PDB entry 1MEC | X-ray diffraction, 3.20 A resolution | chains 1 and 2 of the 4 polymer chains in the assembly

[Chain 1]
Protein: Mengo virus coat protein (subunit VP1)
Source organism: Mengo virus
UniProtKB: P12296 (POLG_ENMGO); residues 1-274 here correspond to UniProt positions 558-831 (UniProt number = residue number + 557)
Sequence (274 residues; each row starts with the number of its first residue):
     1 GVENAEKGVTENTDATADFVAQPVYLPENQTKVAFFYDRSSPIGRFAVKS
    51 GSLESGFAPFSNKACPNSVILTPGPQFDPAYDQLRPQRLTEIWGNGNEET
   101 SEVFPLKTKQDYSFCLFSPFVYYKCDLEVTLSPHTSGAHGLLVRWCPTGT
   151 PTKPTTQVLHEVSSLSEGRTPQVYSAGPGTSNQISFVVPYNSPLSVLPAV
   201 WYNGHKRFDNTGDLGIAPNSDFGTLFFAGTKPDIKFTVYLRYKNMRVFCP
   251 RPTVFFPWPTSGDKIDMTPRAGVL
Construct notes: conflict Arg45 (Ala602 in P12296)

[Chain 2]
Protein: Mengo virus coat protein (subunit VP2)
Source organism: Mengo virus
UniProtKB: P12296 (POLG_ENMGO); residues 1-256 here correspond to UniProt positions 71-326 (UniProt number = residue number + 70)
Sequence (256 residues; numbered 1 to 256; the number before each row is that of its first residue):
     1 DQNTEEMENLSDRVSQDTAGNTVTNTQSTVGRLVGYGTVHDGEHPASCAD
    51 TASEKILAVERYYTFKVNDWTSTQKPFEYIRIPLPHVLSGEDGGVFGATL
   101 RRHYLVKTGWRVQVQCNASQFHAGSLLVFMAPEYPTLDVFAMDNRWSKDN
   151 LPNGTRTQTNRKGPFAMDHQNFWQWTLYPHQFLNLRTNTTVDLEVPYVNI
   201 APTSSWTQHASWTLVIAVVAPLTYSTGASTSLDITASIQPVRPVFNGLRH
   251 EVLSRQ
Curated features (UniProtKB/Swiss-Prot):
  - binding site (RNA): Gln27

[Interface between chain 1 and chain 2]
Contacting residue pairs - 107 pairs, chain 1 then chain 2:
  Asn4(1) with Asp1(2), hydrogen bond (side chain-backbone); Gln2(2), hydrogen bond
  Ala5(1) with Phe182(2)
  Glu6(1) with Val30(2); Gln181(2); Phe182(2), hydrogen bond (backbone-backbone); Asn184(2); Thr187(2), hydrogen bond
  Lys7(1) with Val30(2); Leu33(2); Gln181(2)
  Gly8(1) with Leu33(2); His180(2)
  Val9(1) with Leu33(2), hydrophobic
  Pro75(1) with Met167(2), hydrophobic
  Thr90(1) with Ala166(2); Met167(2), hydrogen bond (backbone-backbone)
  Glu91(1) with Arg156(2); Thr157(2), hydrogen bond; Asn160(2); Phe165(2)
  Ile92(1) with Asn160(2); Gly163(2); Pro164(2); Phe165(2), hydrogen bond (backbone-backbone)
  Trp93(1) with Asn160(2)
  Gly94(1) with Asn160(2); Lys162(2)
  Gly96(1) with Lys162(2)
  Asn97(1) with Thr159(2); Arg161(2), hydrogen bond (backbone-side chain)
  Glu98(1) with Arg161(2); Lys162(2), hydrogen bond (backbone-side chain)
  Glu99(1) with Arg161(2); Lys162(2)
  Thr100(1) with Lys162(2)
  Ser101(1) with Lys162(2), hydrogen bond (backbone-side chain)
  Glu102(1) with Lys162(2)
  Val103(1) with Lys162(2); Pro164(2), hydrophobic
  Leu106(1) with Pro164(2), hydrophobic
  Tyr112(1) with Pro164(2); Phe165(2), hydrophobic
  Cys115(1) with Phe165(2), hydrophobic
  Leu116(1) with Phe165(2), hydrophobic
  Val121(1) with Pro132(2); Glu133(2)
  Tyr122(1) with Glu133(2), hydrogen bond; Val198(2), hydrophobic; Asn199(2); Ile200(2), hydrophobic
  Leu194(1) with Ile200(2), hydrophobic
  Ser195(1) with Ile200(2), hydrogen bond (backbone-backbone); Pro202(2)
  Val196(1) with Ile200(2), hydrogen bond (backbone-backbone)
  Pro198(1) with Ile200(2), hydrophobic
  Val200(1) with Met167(2); His169(2)
  Trp201(1) with Glu133(2); Pro135(2); Met167(2); Asp168(2)
  Tyr202(1) with Glu133(2); Ile200(2), hydrophobic; His209(2)
  Asn203(1) with Glu133(2), hydrogen bond (backbone-side chain); Tyr134(2); Pro135(2); Thr136(2), hydrogen bond; Phe140(2); His209(2); Ala210(2), hydrogen bond (backbone-backbone)
  Gly204(1) with Gln208(2); His209(2)
  His205(1) with Asp138(2); Phe140(2); Gln208(2), hydrogen bond (backbone-backbone)
  Arg207(1) with Gln208(2)
  Phe208(1) with Tyr104(2); Gln208(2)
  Asn210(1) with Phe140(2); Thr207(2), hydrogen bond (side chain-backbone); Gln208(2)
  Leu214(1) with Thr136(2); Asp138(2); Phe140(2), hydrophobic
  Cys249(1) with Tyr36(2); Val198(2), hydrophobic
  Pro250(1) with Leu177(2)
  Arg251(1) with His169(2), hydrogen bond (side chain-backbone); Gln170(2); Leu177(2); Tyr178(2)
  Pro252(1) with Gln170(2); Asn171(2); Gln174(2); Leu177(2); Tyr178(2)
  Thr253(1) with Asn171(2); Gln174(2), hydrogen bond (backbone-side chain)
  Val254(1) with Phe165(2), hydrophobic; His169(2); Asn171(2)
  Phe255(1) with Pro152(2), hydrophobic; Asn153(2); Asn171(2)
  Trp258(1) with Trp173(2)
Other interface residues (no listed pair), chain 1 (54 interface residues in all): Val2, Glu3, Asp209, Gly212, Asp213, Ala217
Other interface residues (no listed pair), chain 2 (52 interface residues in all): Leu137, Trp175, Arg186, Ala201, Arg255

[Summary]
Chain 1 and chain 2 form an interface of 54 and 52 residues respectively; the contacts include 20 hydrogen
bonds. Polar contacts include Asn4(1)-Asp1(2), Asn4(1)-Gln2(2) and Glu6(1)-Thr187(2). UniProt lists
RNA-binding residue Gln27(2) on chain 2.
Here chain 1 is Mengo virus coat protein (subunit VP1) and chain 2 is Mengo virus coat protein (subunit VP2),
both from Mengo virus. Entry 1MEC (Conformational variability of a picornavirus capsid: ph-dependent
structural changes of mengo virus related to its host ...) was determined by X-ray diffraction.
